PDB entry 5G5F | X-ray diffraction, 2.30 A resolution | chain A

[Chain A]
Protein: Tau class glutathione S-transferase
Organism: Mangifera indica
Notes: EC 2.5.1.18
Sequence (229 residues; each row starts with the number of its first residue):
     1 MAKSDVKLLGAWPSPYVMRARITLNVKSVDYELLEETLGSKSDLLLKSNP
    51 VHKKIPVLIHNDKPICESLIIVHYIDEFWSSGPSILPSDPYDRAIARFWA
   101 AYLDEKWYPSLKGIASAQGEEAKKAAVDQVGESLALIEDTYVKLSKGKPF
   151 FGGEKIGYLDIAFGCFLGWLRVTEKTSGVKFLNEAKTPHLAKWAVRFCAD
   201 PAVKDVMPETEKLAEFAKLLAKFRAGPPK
Not modelled in the structure: 1-2, 222-229
Ligand contacts: glutathione (GSH): S14, P15, Y16, R19, L38, K41, K53, K54, I55, P56, E67, S68, D104
What the authors report for this chain:
  - binding site for glutathione: S14, Y16, K41, I55, E67, S68
  - catalytic residues: S14 (citing earlier work)

[In short]
Bound to chain A: glutathione. The paper reports the catalytic residue S14; a binding site for glutathione at
S14, Y16 and K41 among others.
Chain A is Tau class glutathione S-transferase (Mangifera indica); the structure, Crystallographic structure
of the Tau class glutathione S-transferase MiGSTU in complex with reduced glutathione, was determined by X-ray
diffraction, deposited together with 5G5E and 5KEJ.
